1P3B - chains A and E of the 10 polymer chains in the assembly; structure by X-ray diffraction, 3.00 A resolution.

# Chain A
Name: Histone H3
Organism: Xenopus laevis
UniProt: Q7ZT64 (Q7ZT64_9ZZZZ); residues 401-535 here correspond to UniProt positions 2-136 (UniProt number = residue number - 399)
Sequence (135 residues; row label = number of the first residue in the row):
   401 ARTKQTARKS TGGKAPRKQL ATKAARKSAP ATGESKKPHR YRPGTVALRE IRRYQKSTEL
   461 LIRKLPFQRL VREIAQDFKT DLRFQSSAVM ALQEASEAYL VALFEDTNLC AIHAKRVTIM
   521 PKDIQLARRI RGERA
Not modelled in the structure: 401-436
Construct notes: conflict Glu434 (Gly35 in Q7ZT64), Ser435 (Val36 in Q7ZT64), Ala502 (Gly103 in Q7ZT64)

# Chain E
Name: Histone H3
Organism: Xenopus laevis
UniProt: Q7ZT64 (Q7ZT64_9ZZZZ); residues 601-735 here correspond to UniProt positions 2-136 (UniProt number = residue number - 599)
Sequence (135 residues; numbered 601 to 735; the number before each row is that of its first residue):
   601 ARTKQTARKS TGGKAPRKQL ATKAARKSAP ATGESKKPHR YRPGTVALRE IRRYQKSTEL
   661 LIRKLPFQRL VREIAQDFKT DLRFQSSAVM ALQEASEAYL VALFEDTNLC AIHAKRVTIM
   721 PKDIQLARRI RGERA
Not modelled in the structure: 601-636
Construct notes: conflict Glu634 (Gly35 in Q7ZT64), Ser635 (Val36 in Q7ZT64), Ala702 (Gly103 in Q7ZT64)

# Interface between chain A and chain E
Residue-residue contacts (22; chain A residue first):
  Asp506(A) - Ile730(E)
  Leu509(A) - Arg729(E)
  Cys510(A) - His713(E)  hydrogen bond (backbone-side chain)
  Cys510(A) - Ile730(E)  hydrophobic
  His513(A) - Cys710(E)  hydrogen bond (side chain-backbone)
  His513(A) - Ala714(E)
  His513(A) - Arg716(E)  hydrogen bond
  His513(A) - Lys722(E)
  His513(A) - Asp723(E)  salt bridge
  His513(A) - Leu726(E)
  Ala514(A) - His713(E)
  Arg516(A) - His713(E)  hydrogen bond
  Lys522(A) - His713(E)
  Asp523(A) - His713(E)  salt bridge
  Leu526(A) - His713(E)
  Ala527(A) - Ile730(E)
  Arg529(A) - Asp706(E)  salt bridge
  Arg529(A) - Leu709(E)
  Ile530(A) - Cys710(E)  hydrophobic
  Ile530(A) - Ala727(E)
  Ile530(A) - Arg731(E)
  Arg531(A) - Ile730(E)
Interface residues without a listed pair, chain A (14 interface residues in all): Ala511
Interface residues without a listed pair, chain E (14 interface residues in all): Ala711

# In short
Chain A and chain E each contribute 14 residues to their interface, with 4 hydrogen bonds and 3 salt bridges.
Polar contacts include His513(A)-Asp723(E), Asp523(A)-His713(E) and Arg529(A)-Asp706(E).
Both chains are Histone H3 (Xenopus laevis). Entry 1P3B (Crystallographic Studies of Nucleosome Core Particles
containing Histone 'Sin' Mutants) was determined by X-ray diffraction (same publication as 1P34, 1P3A, 1P3F,
1P3G, 1P3I, 1P3K and 4 further entries).
